Entry 3MFF (X-ray diffraction, 2.00 A resolution); this record covers chains A and B.

== Chain A ==
Protein: T cell receptor alpha chain
Source organism: Homo sapiens
Chain sequence (200 residues; each row starts with the number of its first residue):
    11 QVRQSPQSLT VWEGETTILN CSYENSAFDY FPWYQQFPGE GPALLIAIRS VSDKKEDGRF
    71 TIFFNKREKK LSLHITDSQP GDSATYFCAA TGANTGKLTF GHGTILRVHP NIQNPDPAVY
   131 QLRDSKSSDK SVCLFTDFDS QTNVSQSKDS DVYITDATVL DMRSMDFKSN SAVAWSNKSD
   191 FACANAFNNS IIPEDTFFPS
Disordered / not traced: 151-157
Disulfides: Cys31-Cys98, Cys143-Cys193
Reported in the primary citation:
  - conformationally variable residues (order/disorder transition, register shift): Gln151 to Ser157, Met172 to Asp176, Asn180
  - contacts within the chain: Ser179-Ser181 (hydrogen bond)

== Chain B ==
Protein: T cell receptor beta chain
Source organism: Homo sapiens
Chain sequence (242 residues; row label = number of the first residue in the row):
     2 MKVTQMPRYL IKRMGENVLL ECGQDMSHET MYWYRQDPGL GLQLIYISYD VDSNSEGDIP
    62 KGYRVSRKKR EHFSLILDSA KTNQTSVYFC ASSLAGTGNY EQYFGPGTRL TVTEDLKNVF
   122 PPEVAVFEPS EAEISHTQKA TLVCLATGFY PDHVELSWWV NGKEVHSGVS TDPQPLKEQP
   182 ALNDSRYSLS SRLRVSATFW QNPRNHFRCQ VQFYGLSEND EWTQDRAKPV TQIVSAEAWG
   242 RS
Disulfides: Cys23-Cys91, Cys145-Cys210
Ligand contacts: urea (URE): Thr86, Ser87, Arg110, Leu111, Thr112, Asp153, His154

== Chain A / chain B interface ==
Contacting residue pairs (74):
  Gln17(A) - Gly40(B)
  Tyr40(A) - Gly99(B)
  Tyr40(A) - Asn100(B)
  Tyr44(A) - Glu102(B)
  Tyr44(A) - Gln103(B)  hydrogen bond (side chain-backbone)
  Tyr44(A) - Phe105(B)  hydrophobic
  Gln46(A) - Gln37(B)  hydrogen bond
  Gln46(A) - Phe90(B)
  Glu50(A) - Phe90(B)
  Gly51(A) - Phe90(B)
  Gly51(A) - Gly106(B)
  Pro52(A) - Leu43(B)  hydrophobic
  Pro52(A) - Phe105(B)
  Leu54(A) - Glu102(B)
  Arg59(A) - Asn100(B)
  Phe97(A) - Gln37(B)
  Thr101(A) - Gly99(B)
  Thr101(A) - Asn100(B)
  Lys107(A) - Ile48(B)
  Lys107(A) - Tyr50(B)
  Lys107(A) - Ser56(B)
  Lys107(A) - Glu57(B)
  Lys107(A) - Gly99(B)  hydrogen bond (backbone-backbone)
  Leu108(A) - Gly99(B)
  Leu108(A) - Gln103(B)
  Phe110(A) - Tyr35(B)
  Phe110(A) - Leu43(B)  hydrophobic
  His112(A) - Gly40(B)  hydrogen bond (side chain-backbone)
  His112(A) - Leu41(B)
  His112(A) - Gly42(B)
  Asp126(A) - His137(B)  salt bridge
  Asp126(A) - Thr138(B)
  Tyr130(A) - Ser131(B)
  Tyr130(A) - Ala133(B)
  Tyr130(A) - Glu134(B)
  Tyr130(A) - His137(B)
  Leu132(A) - Phe128(B)
  Leu132(A) - Glu129(B)
  Leu132(A) - Ser131(B)
  Leu132(A) - Thr142(B)
  Leu132(A) - Val144(B)  hydrophobic
  Arg133(A) - Phe128(B)
  Arg133(A) - Glu129(B)  salt bridge
  Arg133(A) - Pro130(B)  hydrogen bond (side chain-backbone)
  Arg133(A) - Arg242(B)
  Asp134(A) - Val127(B)
  Asp134(A) - Phe128(B)
  Ser135(A) - Val127(B)  hydrogen bond (backbone-backbone)
  Ser135(A) - Glu129(B)
  Ser135(A) - Glu238(B)
  Ser135(A) - Ala239(B)
  Lys140(A) - Phe128(B)
  Ser141(A) - Phe128(B)
  Val142(A) - Phe128(B)  hydrophobic
  Val142(A) - Leu146(B)  hydrophobic
  Leu144(A) - Thr142(B)
  Met172(A) - Glu179(B)
  Met172(A) - Ser189(B)
  Arg173(A) - Leu177(B)
  Ser174(A) - Asp173(B)  hydrogen bond
  Ser174(A) - Leu177(B)
  Asp176(A) - Ser171(B)  hydrogen bond
  Asp176(A) - Arg193(B)  salt bridge
  Phe177(A) - Pro174(B)  hydrophobic
  Lys178(A) - Ser171(B)
  Lys178(A) - Thr172(B)  hydrogen bond (side chain-backbone)
  Ser179(A) - Ser171(B)
  Ser181(A) - Arg193(B)
  Val183(A) - Ser191(B)
  Val183(A) - Arg193(B)
  Trp185(A) - Leu146(B)  hydrophobic
  Trp185(A) - Ser189(B)
  Phe207(A) - His137(B)
  Pro209(A) - Ala133(B)  hydrophobic
Interface residues without a listed pair, chain A (42 interface residues in all): Gly49, Gly111, Gln131, Met175, Ser210
Interface residues without a listed pair, chain B (49 interface residues in all): Leu45, Thr98, Tyr101, Pro107, Ala126, Thr148, Lys178, Trp201

== In short ==
The interface between chain A and chain B involves 42 residues on one side and 49 on the other, with 9
hydrogen bonds and 3 salt bridges. Among the polar pairs are Asp126(A)-His137(B), Arg133(A)-Glu129(B) and
Asp176(A)-Arg193(B). The paper reports conformational variability at Gln151(A), Met172(A) and Asn180(A);
contacts within the chain involving Ser179(A) and Ser181(A).
Chain A is T cell receptor alpha chain and chain B is T cell receptor beta chain, both from Homo sapiens; the
structure, 1F1E8hu TCR, was determined by X-ray diffraction.
